Entry 4BMM (X-ray diffraction, 2.84 A resolution); this record covers chains B and D.

[Chain B (and D)]
Molecule: Sterol 14-alpha demethylase
Source organism: Trypanosoma cruzi
Notes: EC 1.14.13.70; chain D of this document is another copy of the same molecule, construct and numbering; everything in this record applies to it too
UniProtKB: Q7Z1V1 (CP51_TRYCC); residues 32-481 here = UniProt positions 32-481
Amino-acid sequence (467 residues; each row starts with the number of its first residue):
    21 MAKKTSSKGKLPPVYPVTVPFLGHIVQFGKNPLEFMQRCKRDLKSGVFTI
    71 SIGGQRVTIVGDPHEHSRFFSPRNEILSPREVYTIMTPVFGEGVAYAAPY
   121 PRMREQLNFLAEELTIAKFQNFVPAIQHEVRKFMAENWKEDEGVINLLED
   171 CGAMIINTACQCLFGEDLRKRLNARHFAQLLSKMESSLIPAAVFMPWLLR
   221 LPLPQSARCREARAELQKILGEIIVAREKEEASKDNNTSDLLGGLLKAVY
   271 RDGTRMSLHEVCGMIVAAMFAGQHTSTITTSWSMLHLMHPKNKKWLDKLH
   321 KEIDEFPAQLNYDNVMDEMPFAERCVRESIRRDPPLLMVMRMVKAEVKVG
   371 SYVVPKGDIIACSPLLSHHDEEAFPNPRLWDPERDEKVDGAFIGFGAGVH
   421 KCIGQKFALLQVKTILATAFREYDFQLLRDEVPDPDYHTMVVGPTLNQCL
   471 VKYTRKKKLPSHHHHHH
Unresolved in the structure: 21-29, 252-257, 478-487 (chain D: 21-29, 253-258, 478-487)
Sequence notes: expression tag (21-31, 482-487)
Ion coordination: heme Fe: Cys422 (together with TU1)
Residues lining bound ligands:
  - heme (HEM): Phe90, Tyr103, Tyr116, Leu127, Leu130, Leu134, Ala288, Ala291, Gly292, Thr295, Ser296, Thr299, Ile350, Pro355, Leu356, Val359, Arg361, Ile413, Gly414, Phe415, Gly416, His420, Lys421, Cys422, Ile423, Gly424, Phe427, Ala428
  - TU1 (4-[2,5-bis(fluoranyl)phenyl]-2-fluoranyl-N-[(2R)-3-(1H-indol-3-yl)-1-oxidanylidene-1-(pyridin-4-ylamino)propan-2-yl]benzamide): Phe48, Tyr103, Ile105, Met106, Phe110, Tyr116, Pro210, Val213, Phe214, Ala287, Phe290, Ala291, Leu356, Leu357, Met358, Cys422, Met460, Val461
Swiss-Prot annotation at these positions:
  - binding site (heme): Cys422
  - natural variant: Asp62 (D62E: In allele 2), Ala117 (A117S: In allele 2), Glu160 (E160K: In allele 2)
  - mutagenesis: Ile105 (I105F: Increases activity on norlanosterol and obtusifoliol)
From the paper describing this entry:
  - binding site for TU1: Phe48, Tyr103, Ile105, Met106, Phe110, Tyr116, Pro210, Val213, Phe214, Ala287, Phe290, Ala291, Thr295, Leu356, Met358, Met360, Met460, Val461

[Chain B / chain D interface]
Pairs across the interface (30; chain B residue first):
  Phe41(B) - Gln75(D)
  Leu42(B) - Trp217(D)  hydrophobic
  Ile45(B) - Trp217(D)
  Ile45(B) - Arg220(D)
  Ile45(B) - Leu221(D)  hydrophobic
  Gly49(B) - Arg220(D)
  Glu205(B) - Pro224(D)
  Glu205(B) - Gln225(D)
  Leu208(B) - Pro224(D)
  Pro210(B) - Pro222(D)
  Pro210(B) - Leu223(D)
  Pro210(B) - Pro224(D)
  Met215(B) - Trp217(D)  hydrophobic
  Trp217(B) - Phe41(D)
  Trp217(B) - Leu42(D)  hydrophobic
  Trp217(B) - Met215(D)  hydrophobic
  Leu218(B) - Leu218(D)  hydrophobic
  Pro224(B) - Pro210(D)
  His294(B) - Gln225(D)
  His458(B) - Leu219(D)  hydrogen bond (side chain-backbone)
  His458(B) - Arg220(D)
  His458(B) - Leu221(D)
  His458(B) - Pro222(D)
  His458(B) - Leu223(D)  hydrogen bond (backbone-backbone)
  Thr459(B) - Pro222(D)
  Thr459(B) - Leu223(D)
  Met460(B) - Pro222(D)
  Met460(B) - Leu223(D)  hydrogen bond (backbone-backbone)
  Met460(B) - Pro224(D)  hydrophobic
  Leu466(B) - Arg230(D)
Interface residues without a listed pair, chain B (21 interface residues in all): Ser206, Ile209, Ala211, Arg220, Tyr457
Interface residues without a listed pair, chain D (18 interface residues in all): Gly73, Gly74, Ser226

[Summary]
21 residues of chain B and 18 residues of chain D are in contact; the contacts include 3 hydrogen bonds. Polar
pairs include His458(B)-Leu219(D), His458(B)-Leu223(D) and Met460(B)-Leu223(D). Ligands of chain B: heme and
compound TU1. From the paper: a binding site for TU1 at Phe48(B), Tyr103(B) and Ile105(B) among others.
Both chains are Sterol 14-alpha demethylase (Trypanosoma cruzi). Entry 4BMM (Crystal structure of Trypanosoma
cruzi CYP51 bound to the inhibitor (R)-N-(3-(1H-indol-3-yl)-1-oxo-1-(pyridin-4-ylamino)propan-2-yl)-2',3,
5'-trifluoro-(1,1'-biphenyl)-4-carboxamide) was determined by X-ray diffraction, deposited together with 4C0C
and 4UQH.
